Entry 8K25 (electron microscopy, 3.40 A resolution); this record covers chains A and a of the 8 polymer chains in the assembly.

== Chain A (and a) ==
Molecule: HD Cas3-type domain-containing protein
Source organism: Vibrio phage ICP1_2004_A
Notes: chain a of this document is another copy of the same molecule, construct and numbering; everything in this record applies to it too
Reference sequence: F1D5V9 (F1D5V9_9CAUD); residue numbers follow UniProt; this construct covers 1-81
Sequence (81 residues; row label = number of the first residue in the row):
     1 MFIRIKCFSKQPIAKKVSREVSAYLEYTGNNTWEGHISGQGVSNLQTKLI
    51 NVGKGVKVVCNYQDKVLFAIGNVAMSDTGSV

== How chain A and chain a interact ==
Residue-residue contacts (33; chain A residue first):
  Phe2(A) with Arg4(a); Gln63(a)
  Arg4(A) with Phe2(a); Arg4(a)
  Lys6(A) with Thr28(a); Glu34(a), salt bridge
  Cys7(A) with Asn30(a)
  Phe8(A) with Thr28(a); Gly29(a)
  Glu26(A) with Gly79(a); Ser80(a)
  Tyr27(A) with Ser80(a); Val81(a)
  Thr28(A) with Lys6(a); Phe8(a); Val81(a)
  Gly29(A) with Phe8(a)
  Asn30(A) with Cys7(a); Asn30(a), hydrogen bond (backbone-side chain); Asn31(a)
  Asn31(A) with Asn30(a)
  Thr32(A) with Thr32(a)
  Glu34(A) with Arg4(a), salt bridge
  Asn61(A) with Glu34(a)
  Gln63(A) with Phe2(a)
  Asp64(A) with Phe2(a); His36(a)
  Thr78(A) with Glu26(a); Thr28(a)
  Gly79(A) with Tyr27(a); Thr28(a)
  Ser80(A) with Tyr27(a)
  Val81(A) with Tyr27(a)
Other interface residues (no listed pair), chain a (20 interface residues in all): Asn61, Asp64

== Overview ==
Chain A and chain a each contribute 20 residues to their interface, with 1 hydrogen bond and 2 salt bridges.
Polar pairs include Lys6(A)-Glu34(a), Glu34(A)-Arg4(a) and Asn30(A)-Asn30(a).
Both chains are HD Cas3-type domain-containing protein (Vibrio phage ICP1_2004_A). Entry 8K25 (Structure of
Cas1-Cas2-dsDNA complex) was determined by electron microscopy.
